PDB entry 4OMY | X-ray diffraction, 3.06 A resolution | chains B and F of the 4 polymer chains in the assembly

# Chain B
Molecule: NolR
From: Sinorhizobium fredii
UniProtKB: Q83TD2 (Q83TD2_RHIFR); numbering as in UniProt (aligned over 1-118)
Chain sequence (118 residues; numbered 1 to 118; the number before each row is that of its first residue):
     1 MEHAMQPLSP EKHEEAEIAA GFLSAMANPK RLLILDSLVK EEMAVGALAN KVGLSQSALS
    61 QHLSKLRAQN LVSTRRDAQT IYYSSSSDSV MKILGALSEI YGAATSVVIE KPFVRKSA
Not modelled in the structure: 1-5, 103-118
Modified / non-standard residues: Mse-1, Mse-5 (selenomethionine); Mse-26, Mse-43, Mse-91 (selenomethionine; parent Met)
From the paper describing this entry:
  - binding site for the 22-nt DNA strand: Ser-55 to Gln-69, Gln-79
  - binding site for the 22-nt DNA strand: Asn-28, Lys-30, Arg-31, Gln-56, Ser-57, Ser-60, Gln-61, His-62, Gln-79, Ile-81, Tyr-83
  - binding site for the 22-nt DNA strand (chain F): Asn-28, Arg-31, Gly-46, Ser-57, Ser-60, Gln-61, His-62, Arg-67, Ile-81, Tyr-83
  - conformationally variable residues (side-chain flip): Gln-56
  - mutagenesis - R31A, S57A, S60A, Q61A: abolished binding to the 22-nt DNA strand
  - mutagenesis - Q56A: unchanged binding to the 22-nt DNA strand

# Chain F
Molecule: 22-nt DNA strand
Sequence (22 nucleotides; row label = number of the first residue in the row):
     1 ATTAACTTCA GGGTTCTCTA AT
Not modelled in the structure: 1

# Chain B / chain F interface
Residue-residue contacts (16; chain B residue first):
  Ala-44(B) / DC6(F)  phosphate contact
  Val-45(B) / DC6(F)  hydrogen bond to the phosphate
  Val-45(B) / DT7(F)  phosphate contact
  Gly-46(B) / DC6(F)  hydrogen bond to the phosphate
  Gln-56(B) / DA5(F)  sugar contact
  Gln-56(B) / DC6(F)  base contact
  Ser-57(B) / DT8(F)  hydrogen bond to the base
  Ser-57(B) / DC9(F)  base contact
  Ser-60(B) / DT7(F)  hydrogen bond to the phosphate
  Gln-61(B) / DC9(F)  base contact
  Arg-67(B) / DT8(F)  salt bridge to the phosphate
  Gln-79(B) / DA5(F)  sugar contact
  Thr-80(B) / DA5(F)  phosphate contact
  Thr-80(B) / DC6(F)  phosphate contact
  Ile-81(B) / DC6(F)  hydrogen bond to the phosphate
  Tyr-83(B) / DT7(F)  hydrogen bond to the phosphate
Other interface residues (no listed pair), chain B (13 interface residues in all): Ser-64
Other interface residues (no listed pair), chain F (7 interface residues in all): DA4, DA10

# In short
13 residues of chain B face 7 of chain F across their interface, with 6 hydrogen bonds and 1 salt bridge.
Polar pairs include Ser-57(B)/DT8(F), Val-45(B)/DC6(F) and Gly-46(B)/DC6(F). The paper reports a binding site
for the 22-nt DNA strand at Ser-55(B), Gln-79(B) and Asn-28(B) among others; R31A, S57A and S60A of chain B,
among others, abolish binding to the 22-nt DNA strand; 5 substitutions were tested in all.
Here chain B is NolR (Sinorhizobium fredii) and chain F is a 22-nt DNA strand. Entry 4OMY (Crystal Structure
of SeMet NolR from Sinorhizobium fredii in complex with oligo AT DNA) was determined by X-ray diffraction
(same publication as 4OMZ and 4ON0).
